Entry 7P30 (electron microscopy, 3.00 A resolution); this record covers chains B and Y of the 14 polymer chains in the assembly.

[Chain B]
Protein: DNA replication licensing factor MCM3
From: Saccharomyces cerevisiae (strain ATCC 204508 / S288c)
Notes: EC 3.6.4.12
UniProt: P24279 (MCM3_YEAST); residues 1-971 here = UniProt positions 1-971
Chain sequence (1006 residues; row label = number of the first residue in the row; numbers below 1 keep their minus sign (Met-34 is residue -34)):
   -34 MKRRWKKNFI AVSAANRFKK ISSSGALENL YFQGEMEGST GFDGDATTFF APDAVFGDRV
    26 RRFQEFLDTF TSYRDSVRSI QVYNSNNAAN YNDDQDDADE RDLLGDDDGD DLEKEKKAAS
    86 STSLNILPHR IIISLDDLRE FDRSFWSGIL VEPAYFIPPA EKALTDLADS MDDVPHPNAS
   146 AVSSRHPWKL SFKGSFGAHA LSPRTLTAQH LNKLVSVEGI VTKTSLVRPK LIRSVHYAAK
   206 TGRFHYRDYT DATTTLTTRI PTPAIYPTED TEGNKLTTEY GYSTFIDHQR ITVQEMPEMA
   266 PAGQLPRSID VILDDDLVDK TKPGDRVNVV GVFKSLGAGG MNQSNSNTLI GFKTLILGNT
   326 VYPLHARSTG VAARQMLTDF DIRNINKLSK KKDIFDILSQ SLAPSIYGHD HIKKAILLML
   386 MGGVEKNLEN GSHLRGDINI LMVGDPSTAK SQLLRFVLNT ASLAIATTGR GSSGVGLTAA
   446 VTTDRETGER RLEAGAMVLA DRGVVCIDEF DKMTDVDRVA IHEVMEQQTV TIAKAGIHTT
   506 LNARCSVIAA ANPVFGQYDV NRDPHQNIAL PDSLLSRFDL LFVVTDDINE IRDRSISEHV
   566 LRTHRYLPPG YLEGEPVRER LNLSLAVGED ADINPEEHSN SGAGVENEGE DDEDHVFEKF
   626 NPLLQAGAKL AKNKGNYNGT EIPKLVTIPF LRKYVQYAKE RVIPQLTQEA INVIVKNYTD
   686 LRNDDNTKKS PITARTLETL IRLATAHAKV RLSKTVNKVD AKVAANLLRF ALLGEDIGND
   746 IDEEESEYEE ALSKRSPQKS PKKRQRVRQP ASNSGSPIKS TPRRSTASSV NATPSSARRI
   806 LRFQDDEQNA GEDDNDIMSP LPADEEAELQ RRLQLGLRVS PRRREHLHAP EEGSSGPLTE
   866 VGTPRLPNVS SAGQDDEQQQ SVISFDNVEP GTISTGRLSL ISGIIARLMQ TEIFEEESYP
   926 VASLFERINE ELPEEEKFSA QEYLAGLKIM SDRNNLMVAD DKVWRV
Disordered / not traced: -34 to 15, 54-89, 139-150, 571-650, 739-971
Construct notes: initiating methionine (-34); expression tag (-33 to 0)
Metal / ion sites: Mg2+: Ser416 (together with ADP)
Ligand contacts:
  - ADP (adenosine-5'-diphosphate), molecule 1: Ser370, Ile371, Tyr372, Asp410, Pro411, Ser412, Thr413, Ala414, Lys415, Ser416, Gln417, Ile561
  - ADP, molecule 2: Leu399, Glu491, Gln492, Ala699, Arg700, Glu703
Swiss-Prot annotation at these positions:
  - motif: Ser541 to Asp544 (Arginine finger)
  - binding site (ATP): Gly409 to Ser416
  - modified residue: Ser761 (Phosphoserine), Ser777 (Phosphoserine), Ser781 (Phosphoserine), Thr868 (Phosphothreonine)
  - mutagenesis: Lys415 (K415A: No effect on MCM2-7 complex helicase activity. Loss of MCM2-7 complex helicase activity; when associated with MCM5 A-422. Reduces MCM2-7 complex helicase activity ...)

[Chain Y]
Molecule: 53-nt DNA strand
Sequence (53 nucleotides; row label = number of the first residue in the row; numbers below 1 keep their minus sign (DG-53 is residue -53)):
   -53 GCATGCATGC GCATGCATGC ATGCAGCATG CATGCATGCA TGCGCATGCA TGC

[How chain B and chain Y interact]
Residue-residue contacts (8):
  Gln308(B) - DG-24(Y)  phosphate contact
  Gln308(B) - DC-23(Y)  phosphate contact
  Ser309(B) - DC-23(Y)  phosphate contact
  Asn310(B) - DC-23(Y)  phosphate contact
  Asp449(B) - DA-14(Y)  phosphate contact
  Glu451(B) - DC-15(Y)  phosphate contact
  Thr479(B) - DA-4(Y)  phosphate contact
  Asp480(B) - DA-4(Y)  phosphate contact
Other interface residues (no listed pair), chain B (8 interface residues in all): Gly453

[In short]
8 residues of chain B face 5 of chain Y across their interface. Chain B binds ADP. From UniProt: 8 ATP-binding
residues and one mutagenesis site on chain B.
Here chain B is DNA replication licensing factor MCM3 (Saccharomyces cerevisiae (strain ATCC 204508 / S288c))
and chain Y is a 53-nt DNA strand. Entry 7P30 (3.0 A resolution structure of a DNA-loaded MCM double hexamer)
was determined by electron microscopy, deposited together with 7P5Z.
